6BJR - chain A; structure by X-ray diffraction, 6.00 A resolution (low resolution: residue-level contacts below are approximate; hydrogen-bond / salt-bridge calls are withheld).

[Chain A]
Molecule: Prothrombin
From: Homo sapiens
Notes: EC 3.4.21.5
Reference sequence: P00734 (THRB_HUMAN); residues 1-579 here correspond to UniProt positions 44-622 (UniProt number = residue number + 43)
Amino-acid sequence (582 residues; row label = number of the first residue in the row):
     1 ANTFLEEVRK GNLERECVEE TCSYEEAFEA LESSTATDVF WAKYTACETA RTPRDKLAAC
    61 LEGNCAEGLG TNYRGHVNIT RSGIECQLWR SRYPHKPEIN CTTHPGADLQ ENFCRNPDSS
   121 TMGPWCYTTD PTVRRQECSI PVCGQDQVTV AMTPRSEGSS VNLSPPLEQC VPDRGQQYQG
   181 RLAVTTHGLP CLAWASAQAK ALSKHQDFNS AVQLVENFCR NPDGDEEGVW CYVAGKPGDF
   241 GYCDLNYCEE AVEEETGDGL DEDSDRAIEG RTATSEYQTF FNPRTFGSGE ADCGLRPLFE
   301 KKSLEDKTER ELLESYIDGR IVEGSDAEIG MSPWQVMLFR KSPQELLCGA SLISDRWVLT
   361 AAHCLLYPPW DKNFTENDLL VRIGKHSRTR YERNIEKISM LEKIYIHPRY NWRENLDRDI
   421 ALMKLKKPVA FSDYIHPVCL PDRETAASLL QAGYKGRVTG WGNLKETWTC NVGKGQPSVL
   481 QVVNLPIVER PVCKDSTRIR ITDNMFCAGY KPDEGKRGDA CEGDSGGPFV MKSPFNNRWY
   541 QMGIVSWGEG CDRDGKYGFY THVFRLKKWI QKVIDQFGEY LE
Disordered / not traced: 259-265
Differences from the reference sequence: engineered mutation Cys101 (Ser144 in P00734), Cys470 (Ala513 in P00734); conflict Met122 (Thr165 in P00734); expression tag (580-582)
Modified positions: Glu6, Glu7, Glu14, Glu16, Glu19, Glu20, Glu25, Glu26, Glu29, Glu32 (gamma-carboxy-glutamic acid; CGU)
Disulfides: Cys17-Cys22, Cys47-Cys60, Cys65-Cys143, Cys86-Cys126, Cys101-Cys470, Cys114-Cys138, Cys170-Cys248, Cys191-Cys231, Cys219-Cys243, Cys293-Cys439, Cys348-Cys364, Cys493-Cys507, Cys521-Cys551
Covalently attached groups: N-acetylglucosamine (NAG) linked to Asn78, Asn373
Bound ions: Mg2+ site 1: Glu14, Glu19; Mg2+ site 2: Glu16, Glu20, Glu26; Mg2+ site 3: Glu20, Glu26, Glu29; Mg2+ site 4: Glu25, Glu29; Mg2+ site 5: Ala30, Glu32
Swiss-Prot annotation at these positions:
  - region: Ala508 to Val530 (High affinity receptor-binding region which is also known as the TP508 peptide)
  - active site (Charge relay system): His363, Asp419, Ser525
  - site (Cleavage): Arg155, Ser156, Arg271, Thr272, Arg320, Ile321
  - modified residue (4-carboxyglutamate): Glu6, Glu7, Glu14, Glu16, Glu19, Glu20, Glu25, Glu26, Glu29, Glu32
  - glycosylation (N-linked (GlcNAc...) asparagine): Asn78 (complex), Asn100 (complex), Asn373 (complex)
From the paper describing this entry:
  - post-translational modification sites: Arg155, Arg271, Arg320 (citing earlier work)

[Overview]
N-acetylglucosamine is covalently linked to Asn78 and Asn373. Glu14 and Glu19 form the Mg2+ site 1. Glu16,
Glu20 and Glu26 form the Mg2+ site 2. From UniProt: 3 active-site residues. The paper reports modification
sites Arg155, Arg271 and Arg320.
Chain A is Prothrombin (Homo sapiens); the structure, Crystal structure of prothrombin mutant S101C/A470C, was
determined by X-ray diffraction (same publication as 6C2W).
